4KV8 - chains A and B; structure by X-ray diffraction, 2.30 A resolution.

Chain A:
Molecule: HIV Reverse transcriptase P66
Organism: HIV-1 M:B_HXB2R
Notes: EC 3.1.13.2
UniProtKB: P04585 (POL_HV1H2); residues 1-560 here correspond to UniProt positions 588-1147 (UniProt number = residue number + 587)
Amino-acid sequence (564 residues; numbered 0 to 563; the number before each row is that of its first residue; numbering starts at 0):
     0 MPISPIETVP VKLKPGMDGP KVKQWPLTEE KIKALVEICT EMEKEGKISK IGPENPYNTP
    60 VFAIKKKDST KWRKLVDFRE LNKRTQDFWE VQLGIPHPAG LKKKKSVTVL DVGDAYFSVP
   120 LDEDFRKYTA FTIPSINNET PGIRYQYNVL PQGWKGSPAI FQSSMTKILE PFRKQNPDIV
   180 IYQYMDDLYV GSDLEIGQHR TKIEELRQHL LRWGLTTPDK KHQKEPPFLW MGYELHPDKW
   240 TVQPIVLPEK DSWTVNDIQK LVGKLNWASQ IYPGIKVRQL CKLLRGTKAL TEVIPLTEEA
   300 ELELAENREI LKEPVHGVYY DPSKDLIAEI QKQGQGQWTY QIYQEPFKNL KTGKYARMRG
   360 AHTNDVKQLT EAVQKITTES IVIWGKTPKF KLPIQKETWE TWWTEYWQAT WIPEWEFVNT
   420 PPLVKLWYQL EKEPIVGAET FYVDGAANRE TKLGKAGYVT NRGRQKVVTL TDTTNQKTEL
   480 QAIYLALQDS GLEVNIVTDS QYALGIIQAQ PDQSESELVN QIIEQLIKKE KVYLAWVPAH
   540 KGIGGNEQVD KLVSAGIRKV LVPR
Disordered / not traced: 0, 555-563
Differences from the reference sequence: expression tag (0, 561-563)
Small-molecule neighbours:
  - 1WT (11-ethyl-5-methyl-8-[2-(1-oxidanylquinolin-4-yl)oxyethyl]dipyrido[3,2-[1,4]diazepin-6-one): Pro95, Leu100, Lys101, Lys102, Lys103, Lys104, Ser105, Val106, Val179, Tyr181, Tyr188, Val189, Gly190, Pro225, Phe227, Trp229, Leu234, His235, Pro236, Tyr318
  - malonic acid (MLA): Val435, Gly436, Ala437, Glu438, Asn460, Arg461
UniProt features mapped onto this chain:
  - region: Phe227 to His235 (RT 'primer grip')
  - motif: Trp398 to Trp414 (Tryptophan repeat motif)
  - binding site (Mg(2+)): Asp110, Asp185, Asp186, Asp443, Glu478, Asp498, Asp549
  - site: Trp401 (Essential for RT p66/p51 heterodimerization), Trp414 (Essential for RT p66/p51 heterodimerization), Phe440, Tyr441 (Cleavage), Leu560 (Cleavage)

Chain B:
Molecule: HIV Reverse transcriptase P51
Organism: HIV-1 M:B_HXB2R
UniProtKB: P04585 (POL_HV1H2); residues 1-440 here correspond to UniProt positions 588-1027 (UniProt number = residue number + 587)
Amino-acid sequence (442 residues; numbered -1 to 440; the number before each row is that of its first residue; numbers below 1 keep their minus sign (Gly-1 is residue -1)):
    -1 GSPISPIETV PVKLKPGMDG PKVKQWPLTE EKIKALVEIC TEMEKEGKIS KIGPENPYNT
    59 PVFAIKKKDS TKWRKLVDFR ELNKRTQDFW EVQLGIPHPA GLKKKKSVTV LDVGDAYFSV
   119 PLDEDFRKYT AFTIPSINNE TPGIRYQYNV LPQGWKGSPA IFQSSMTKIL EPFRKQNPDI
   179 VIYQYMDDLY VGSDLEIGQH RTKIEELRQH LLRWGLTTPD KKHQKEPPFL WMGYELHPDK
   239 WTVQPIVLPE KDSWTVNDIQ KLVGKLNWAS QIYPGIKVRQ LCKLLRGTKA LTEVIPLTEE
   299 AELELAENRE ILKEPVHGVY YDPSKDLIAE IQKQGQGQWT YQIYQEPFKN LKTGKYARMR
   359 GAHTNDVKQL TEAVQKITTE SIVIWGKTPK FKLPIQKETW ETWWTEYWQA TWIPEWEFVN
   419 TPPLVKLWYQ LEKEPIVGAE TF
Disordered / not traced: -1 to 4, 217-227, 357-362, 429-440
Differences from the reference sequence: expression tag (-1 to 0)
UniProt features mapped onto this chain:
  - region: Phe227 to His235 (RT 'primer grip')
  - motif: Trp398 to Trp414 (Tryptophan repeat motif)
  - binding site (Mg(2+)): Asp110, Asp185, Asp186
  - site: Trp401 (Essential for RT p66/p51 heterodimerization), Trp414 (Essential for RT p66/p51 heterodimerization), Phe440 (Cleavage)

Chain A / chain B interface:
Pairs across the interface - 111 pairs, chain A then chain B:
  Val8(A) with Glu53(B)
  Pro9(A) with Glu53(B)
  Gln85(A) with Glu53(B), hydrogen bond (side chain-backbone)
  Asp86(A) with Lys20(B), salt bridge; Pro55(B)
  Phe87(A) with Pro52(B); Pro55(B)
  Trp88(A) with Pro52(B), hydrogen bond (backbone-backbone); Asn54(B); Pro55(B); Asn57(B); Thr131(B); Arg143(B)
  Gln91(A) with Asn137(B); Pro140(B)
  Leu92(A) with Pro133(B), hydrophobic; Asn137(B); Pro140(B)
  Gly93(A) with Asn137(B), hydrogen bond (backbone-side chain)
  Ile94(A) with Asn137(B)
  Pro95(A) with Asn136(B); Asn137(B)
  His96(A) with Asn136(B), hydrogen bond (backbone-side chain)
  Gly99(A) with Asn136(B); Glu138(B)
  Leu100(A) with Asn136(B); Glu138(B)
  Ala158(A) with Pro52(B)
  Gln161(A) with Pro140(B)
  Ser162(A) with Pro52(B)
  Thr165(A) with Pro140(B)
  Tyr181(A) with Asn137(B); Glu138(B)
  Gln182(A) with Pro140(B)
  Gln373(A) with Gln394(B); Glu396(B); Thr397(B), hydrogen bond; Thr400(B), hydrogen bond; Trp401(B)
  Thr376(A) with Thr400(B); Trp401(B)
  Thr377(A) with Thr400(B)
  Ile380(A) with Leu26(B)
  Val381(A) with Pro25(B), hydrophobic; Asn136(B), hydrogen bond (backbone-backbone)
  Ile382(A) with Ile135(B); Asn136(B)
  Trp383(A) with Ile135(B)
  Gly384(A) with Thr27(B); Glu28(B), hydrogen bond (backbone-backbone); Ile135(B)
  Thr386(A) with Trp401(B)
  Trp402(A) with Lys331(B), hydrogen bond (backbone-side chain); Asp364(B)
  Glu404(A) with Lys424(B)
  Tyr405(A) with Lys331(B), hydrogen bond (backbone-side chain)
  Trp406(A) with Lys331(B); Asn418(B); Thr419(B)
  Gln407(A) with Lys331(B), hydrogen bond (backbone-side chain); Pro392(B); Ile393(B); Val417(B), hydrogen bond (side chain-backbone); Asn418(B)
  Ala408(A) with Asp364(B); Pro392(B), hydrogen bond (backbone-backbone); Ile393(B)
  Thr409(A) with Asp364(B), hydrogen bond (backbone-side chain)
  Trp410(A) with Asn363(B); Val365(B), hydrophobic
  Pro412(A) with Trp401(B), hydrophobic
  Pro433(A) with Asn255(B); Leu289(B), hydrophobic
  Ile434(A) with Thr290(B)
  Val435(A) with Thr290(B)
  Thr439(A) with Ala288(B); Leu289(B), hydrogen bond (side chain-backbone)
  Tyr441(A) with Gln258(B), hydrogen bond; Thr286(B); Lys287(B), hydrogen bond (side chain-backbone)
  Val458(A) with Thr286(B)
  Thr459(A) with Thr286(B)
  Asn460(A) with Thr286(B); Lys287(B); Ala288(B)
  Asn494(A) with Leu289(B)
  Val496(A) with Leu289(B), hydrophobic
  Gln500(A) with Pro420(B); Leu422(B)
  Leu503(A) with Leu422(B), hydrophobic
  Gln507(A) with Pro421(B)
  Tyr532(A) with Asn255(B), hydrogen bond; Lys259(B), hydrogen bond; Leu289(B), hydrophobic
  Ala534(A) with Lys259(B)
  Trp535(A) with Leu422(B); Trp426(B), hydrophobic
  Val536(A) with Gln258(B)
  Pro537(A) with Gly262(B)
  Lys540(A) with Asn265(B); Cys280(B)
  Gly541(A) with Arg284(B)
  Ile542(A) with Val261(B), hydrophobic; Leu283(B), hydrophobic
  Gly543(A) with Leu283(B), hydrogen bond (backbone-backbone); Gly285(B)
  Gly544(A) with Gly285(B), hydrogen bond (backbone-backbone); Thr286(B)
  Glu546(A) with Arg284(B), salt bridge
  Gln547(A) with Gly285(B); Thr286(B), hydrogen bond
Other interface residues (no listed pair), chain A (68 interface residues in all): Ile159, Arg172, Ile180, Glu370, Gly504
Other interface residues (no listed pair), chain B (59 interface residues in all): Val21, Tyr56, Thr139, Val254, Trp337, Leu368, Tyr405

In short:
68 residues of chain A and 59 residues of chain B are in contact; the contacts include 22 hydrogen bonds and 2
salt bridges. Polar contacts include Asp86(A)-Lys20(B), Glu546(A)-Arg284(B) and Gln85(A)-Glu53(B). Ligands of
chain A: malonic acid and compound 1WT.
Here chain A is HIV Reverse transcriptase P66 and chain B is HIV Reverse transcriptase P51, both from HIV-1
M:B_HXB2R. Entry 4KV8 (Crystal structure of HIV RT in complex with BILR0355BS) was determined by X-ray
diffraction.
